Entry 4FB3 (X-ray diffraction, 3.79 A resolution); this record covers chains C and E of the 5 polymer chains in the assembly.

# Chain C
Molecule: ORI DNA oligonucleotide-Crick strand
Sequence (26 nucleotides; row label = number of the first residue in the row):
     1 CGGAGGCCAGGGGCCCCCGGCCTCTG

# Chain E
Protein: Large T antigen
Source organism: Mouse polyomavirus
Notes: EC 3.6.4.-; fragment: origin binding domain
UniProt: P03074 (LT_POVM3); residue numbers follow UniProt; this construct covers 290-420
Sequence (146 residues; row label = number of the first residue in the row):
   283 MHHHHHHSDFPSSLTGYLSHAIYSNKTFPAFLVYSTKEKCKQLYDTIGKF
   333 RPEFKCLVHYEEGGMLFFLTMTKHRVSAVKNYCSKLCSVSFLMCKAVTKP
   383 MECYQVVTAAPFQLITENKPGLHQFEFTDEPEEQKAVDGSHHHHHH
Unresolved in the structure: 283-289, 404-428
Construct notes: expression tag (283-289, 421-428)
Reported in the primary citation:
  - binding site for ORI DNA oligonucleotide-Watson strand: Tyr305, Arg357

# Interface between chain C and chain E
Residue-residue contacts (15; chain C residue first):
  DG19(C) - Arg357(E)  hydrogen bond to the base
  DG19(C) - Ser359(E)  phosphate contact
  DG19(C) - Ala360(E)  phosphate contact
  DG19(C) - Asn363(E)  hydrogen bond to the phosphate
  DG20(C) - Asn307(E)  base contact
  DG20(C) - Thr309(E)  sugar contact
  DG20(C) - Lys355(E)  sugar contact
  DG20(C) - His356(E)  salt bridge to the phosphate
  DG20(C) - Arg357(E)  hydrogen bond to the phosphate
  DG20(C) - Ala360(E)  phosphate contact
  DC21(C) - Asn307(E)  hydrogen bond to the base
  DC21(C) - Thr309(E)  hydrogen bond to the phosphate
  DC21(C) - Lys355(E)  phosphate contact
  DC22(C) - Asn307(E)  base contact
  DC22(C) - Lys308(E)  base contact
Interface residues without a listed pair, chain C (5 interface residues in all): DC18

# Summary
5 residues of chain C face 9 of chain E across their interface, with 5 hydrogen bonds and 1 salt bridge. Among
the polar pairs are DG19(C)-Arg357(E), DC21(C)-Asn307(E) and DG19(C)-Asn363(E). From the paper: a binding site
for ORI DNA oligonucleotide-Watson strand at Tyr305(E) and Arg357(E).
Chain C is ORI DNA oligonucleotide-Crick strand and chain E is Large T antigen (Mouse polyomavirus); the
structure, Polyomavirus T-ag binds symmetrical repeats at the viral origin in an asymmetrical manner, was
determined by X-ray diffraction.
